Entry 7WOV (electron microscopy, 3.87 A resolution); this record covers chains A and E of the 9 polymer chains in the assembly.

== Chain A ==
Molecule: Spike glycoprotein
Source organism: Severe acute respiratory syndrome coronavirus 2
Reference sequence: P0DTC2 (SPIKE_SARS2); aligned to UniProt positions 1-1208 over residues 1-1208
Sequence (1285 residues; each row starts with the number of its first residue; note: 8 numbers in that range are skipped by the numbering (no residue carries them; nothing is unmodelled there); a row labelled like 177A-177E holds insertion residues (177A, then the next letters in order)):
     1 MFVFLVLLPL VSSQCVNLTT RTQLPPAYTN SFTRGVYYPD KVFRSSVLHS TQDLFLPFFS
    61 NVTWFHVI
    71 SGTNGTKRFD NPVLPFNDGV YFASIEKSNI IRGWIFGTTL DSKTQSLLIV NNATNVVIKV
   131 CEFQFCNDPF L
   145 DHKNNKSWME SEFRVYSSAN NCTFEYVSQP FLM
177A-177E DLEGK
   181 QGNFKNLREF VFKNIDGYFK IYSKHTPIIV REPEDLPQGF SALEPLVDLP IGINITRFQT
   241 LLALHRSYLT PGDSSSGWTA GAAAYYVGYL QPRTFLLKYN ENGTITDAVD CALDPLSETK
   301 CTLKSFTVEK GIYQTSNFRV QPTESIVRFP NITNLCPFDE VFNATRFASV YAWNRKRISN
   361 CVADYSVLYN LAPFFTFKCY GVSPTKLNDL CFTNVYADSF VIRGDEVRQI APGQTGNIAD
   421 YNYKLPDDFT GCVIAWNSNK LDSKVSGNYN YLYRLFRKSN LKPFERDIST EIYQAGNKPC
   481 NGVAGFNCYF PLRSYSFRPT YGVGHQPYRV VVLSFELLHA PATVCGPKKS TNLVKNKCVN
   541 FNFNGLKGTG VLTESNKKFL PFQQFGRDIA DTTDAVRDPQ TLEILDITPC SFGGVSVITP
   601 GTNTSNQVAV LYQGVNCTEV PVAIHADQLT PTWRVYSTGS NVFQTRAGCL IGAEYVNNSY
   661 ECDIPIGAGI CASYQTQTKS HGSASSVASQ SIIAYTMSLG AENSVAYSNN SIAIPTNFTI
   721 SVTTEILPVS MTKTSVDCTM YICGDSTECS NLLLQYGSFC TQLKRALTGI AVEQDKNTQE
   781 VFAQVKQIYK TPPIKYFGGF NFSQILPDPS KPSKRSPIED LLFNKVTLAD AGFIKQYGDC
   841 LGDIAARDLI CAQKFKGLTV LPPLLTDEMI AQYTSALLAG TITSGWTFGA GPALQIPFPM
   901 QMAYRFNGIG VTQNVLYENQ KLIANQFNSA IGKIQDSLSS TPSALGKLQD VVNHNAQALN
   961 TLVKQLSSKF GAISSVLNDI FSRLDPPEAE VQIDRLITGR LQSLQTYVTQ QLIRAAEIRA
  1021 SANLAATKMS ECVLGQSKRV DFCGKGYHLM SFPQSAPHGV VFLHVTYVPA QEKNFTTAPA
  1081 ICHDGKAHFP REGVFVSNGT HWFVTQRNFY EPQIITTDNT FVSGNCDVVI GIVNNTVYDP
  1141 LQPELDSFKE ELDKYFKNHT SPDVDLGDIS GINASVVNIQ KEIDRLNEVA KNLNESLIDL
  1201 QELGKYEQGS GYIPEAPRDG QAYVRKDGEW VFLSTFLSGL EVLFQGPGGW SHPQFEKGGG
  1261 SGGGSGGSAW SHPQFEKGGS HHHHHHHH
Unresolved in the structure: 1-23, 71-78, 145-155, 177A-177E, 248-260, 621-640, 677-688, 828-846, 1148-1288
Differences from the reference sequence: variant Val67 (Ala in P0DTC2), Ile95 (Thr in P0DTC2), Asp145 (Gly142 in P0DTC2), Ile209 (Leu212 in P0DTC2), Asp339 (Gly in P0DTC2), Leu371 (Ser in P0DTC2), Pro373 (Ser in P0DTC2), Phe375 (Ser in P0DTC2), Asn417 (Lys in P0DTC2), Lys440 (Asn in P0DTC2), Ser446 (Gly in P0DTC2), Asn477 (Ser in P0DTC2), Lys478 (Thr in P0DTC2), Ala484 (Glu in P0DTC2), Arg493 (Gln in P0DTC2), Ser496 (Gly in P0DTC2), Arg498 (Gln in P0DTC2), Tyr501 (Asn in P0DTC2), His505 (Tyr in P0DTC2), Lys547 (Thr in P0DTC2), Gly614 (Asp in P0DTC2), Tyr655 (His in P0DTC2), Lys679 (Asn in P0DTC2), His681 (Pro in P0DTC2), Lys764 (Asn in P0DTC2), Tyr796 (Asp in P0DTC2), Pro817 (Phe in P0DTC2), Lys856 (Asn in P0DTC2), His954 (Gln in P0DTC2), Lys969 (Asn in P0DTC2), Phe981 (Leu in P0DTC2); insertion (212-214); engineered mutation Gly682 (Arg in P0DTC2), Ser683 (Arg in P0DTC2), Ser685 (Arg in P0DTC2), Pro892 (Ala in P0DTC2), Pro899 (Ala in P0DTC2), Pro942 (Ala in P0DTC2), Pro986 (Lys in P0DTC2), Pro987 (Val in P0DTC2); expression tag (1209-1288)
Disulfides: Cys131-Cys166, Cys291-Cys301, Cys336-Cys361, Cys379-Cys432, Cys391-Cys525, Cys480-Cys488, Cys538-Cys590, Cys617-Cys649, Cys662-Cys671, Cys738-Cys760, Cys743-Cys749, Cys1032-Cys1043, Cys1082-Cys1126
Covalently attached groups: N-acetylglucosamine (NAG) linked to Asn331, Asn709, Asn717, Asn801, Asn1134
UniProt features mapped onto this chain:
  - region: Asn280 to Cys301 (Putative superantigen), Arg403 to Asp405 (Integrin-binding motif), Asn448 to Phe456 (Immunodominant HLA epitope recognized by the CD8+), Ser816 to Tyr837 (Fusion peptide 1), Lys835 to Phe855 (Fusion peptide 2), Asp1163 to Glu1202 (Heptad repeat 2)
  - site: Arg815, Ser816 (Cleavage)
  - glycosylation: Asn17 (N-linked (GlcNAc...) (complex) asparagine), Asn61 (N-linked (GlcNAc...) (hybrid) asparagine), Asn74 (N-linked (GlcNAc...) (complex) asparagine), Asn122 (N-linked (GlcNAc...) (hybrid) asparagine), Asn149 (N-linked (GlcNAc...) (complex) asparagine), Asn165 (N-linked (GlcNAc...) (complex) asparagine), Asn234 (N-linked (GlcNAc...) (high mannose) asparagine), Asn282 (N-linked (GlcNAc...) (complex) asparagine), Thr323 (O-linked (GalNAc) threonine), Ser325 (O-linked (HexNAc...) serine), Asn331 (N-linked (GlcNAc...) (complex) asparagine), Asn343 (N-linked (GlcNAc...) (complex) asparagine), Asn603 (N-linked (GlcNAc...) (hybrid) asparagine), Asn616 (N-linked (GlcNAc...) (complex) asparagine), Asn657 (N-linked (GlcNAc...) (complex) asparagine), Thr676 (O-linked (GlcNAc...) threonine), Thr678 (O-linked (GlcNAc...) threonine), Asn709 (N-linked (GlcNAc...) (high mannose) asparagine), Asn717 (N-linked (GlcNAc...) (hybrid) asparagine), Asn801 (N-linked (GlcNAc...) (hybrid) asparagine) and 6 more in UniProt

== Chain E ==
Molecule: GW01 Fv
Source organism: Homo sapiens
Sequence (251 residues; row label = number of the first residue in the row):
     1 QSVLTQPPSA SGTPGQRVTI SCSGSSSNIG SNTVNWYQQL PGTAPKLLIY SNNQRPSGVP
    61 DRFSGSKSGT SASLAISGLQ SEDEADYYCA AWDDSLNWVF GGGTKLTVLG GGGSGGGGSG
   121 GGGSEVQLVE SGGGVVQPGG SLRLSCAASG FRFDDHAMHW VRQAPGKGLE WVSVISGDGG
   181 STYYADSVKG RFSISRDDSK NSLYLQMNSL RTEDTALYYC AKDRSYGPPD VFNYEYGMDV
   241 WGQGTTVTVS S
Unresolved in the structure: 1-2, 111-124
Disulfides: Cys22-Cys89, Cys146-Cys220

== Interface between chain A and chain E ==
Pairs across the interface (25; chain A residue first):
  Tyr369(A) - Asn53(E)
  Tyr369(A) - Tyr234(E)  hydrogen bond (backbone-side chain)
  Phe374(A) - Tyr234(E)
  Phe375(A) - Phe232(E)
  Phe375(A) - Asn233(E)
  Phe375(A) - Tyr234(E)  hydrogen bond (backbone-backbone)
  Phe375(A) - Glu235(E)
  Thr376(A) - Val231(E)  hydrogen bond (side chain-backbone)
  Thr376(A) - Phe232(E)
  Thr376(A) - Tyr234(E)
  Phe377(A) - Tyr234(E)  hydrophobic
  Lys378(A) - Asp230(E)
  Lys378(A) - Val231(E)  hydrogen bond (side chain-backbone)
  Lys378(A) - Asn233(E)
  Ser383(A) - Gly30(E)
  Pro384(A) - Gly30(E)
  Thr385(A) - Gly69(E)
  Gly404(A) - Phe232(E)
  Val407(A) - Val231(E)
  Val407(A) - Phe232(E)  hydrophobic
  Arg408(A) - Val231(E)
  Gly502(A) - Asp155(E)
  Val503(A) - Asp155(E)
  Val503(A) - Tyr226(E)
  Gly504(A) - Tyr226(E)
Other interface residues (no listed pair), chain A (16 interface residues in all): Asp405
Other interface residues (no listed pair), chain E (12 interface residues in all): Asp178

== In short ==
16 residues of chain A face 12 of chain E across their interface; the contacts include 4 hydrogen bonds. Polar
pairs include Tyr369(A)-Tyr234(E), Thr376(A)-Val231(E) and Lys378(A)-Val231(E). N-acetylglucosamine is
covalently linked to Asn331(A), Asn709(A), Asn717(A), Asn801(A) and Asn1134(A).
Chain A is Spike glycoprotein (Severe acute respiratory syndrome coronavirus 2) and chain E is GW01 Fv (Homo
sapiens); the structure, The state 5 of Omicron Spike with bispecific antibody FD01, was determined by
electron microscopy together with 7WOP, 7WOQ, 7WOR, 7WOS, 7WOU and 7WOW from the same study.
